PDB entry 8QYH | electron microscopy, 2.40 A resolution | chains D and G of the 7 polymer chains in the assembly

# Chain D
Protein: Anti-phage defense ZorAB system ZorA
Organism: Escherichia coli
UniProtKB: A0A0V7WZR2 (A0A0V7WZR2_ECOLX); numbering as in UniProt (aligned over 1-273)
Amino-acid sequence (280 residues; numbered 1 to 280; the number before each row is that of its first residue):
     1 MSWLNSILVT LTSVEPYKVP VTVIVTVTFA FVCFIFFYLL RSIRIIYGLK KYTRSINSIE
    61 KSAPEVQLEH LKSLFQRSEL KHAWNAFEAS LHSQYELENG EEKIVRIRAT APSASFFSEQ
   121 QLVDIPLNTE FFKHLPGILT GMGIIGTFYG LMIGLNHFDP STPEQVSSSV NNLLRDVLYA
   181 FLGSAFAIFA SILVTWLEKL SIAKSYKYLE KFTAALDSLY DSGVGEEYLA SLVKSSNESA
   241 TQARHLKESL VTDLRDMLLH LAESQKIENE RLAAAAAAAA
Not modelled in the structure: 270-280
Construct notes: conflict A86 (Glu in A0A0V7WZR2), A89 (Glu in A0A0V7WZR2); expression tag (274-280)
What the authors report for this chain:
  - mutagenesis - L250G/L254G/L258G/L261G, L250N/L254N/L258N/L261N: decreased stability in response to TMD domain

# Chain G
Protein: Membrane protein
Organism: Escherichia coli
UniProtKB: A0A0V7WZP0 (A0A0V7WZP0_ECOLX); residues 1-246 here = UniProt positions 1-246
Amino-acid sequence (246 residues; numbered 1 to 246; the number before each row is that of its first residue):
     1 MFGNAFGVKK RRSDEAEKPF WISYADLMTA MMVLFLVVMV ASLSSVTQRI QRAEQGEKAR
    61 GQDISRLCER LELHARNVNK NIVVDCHDNR ISFGEAGRFA HNQFFLNAEG QKALQDVVPL
   121 VLEASNSEEG KKWFKQIVIE GFTDTDGSYL YNLHLSLQRS EWVMCSLLDS RSPLQKNISA
   181 EQQLQIRKLF LAGGVSFNNA KESKEASRRV ELRMQFFGLK DKRDKADEVD FPPVVNKEVC
   241 QLVMPL
Cystine bridges: C68-C86, C165-C240
What the authors report for this chain:
  - mutagenesis - D26N: abolished localization to ZorD
  - mutagenesis - Y151A/N152A/L155A/R159A: decreased stability

# Interface between chain D and chain G
Residue-residue contacts - 25 pairs, chain D then chain G:
  T110(D) with A5(G); F6(G)
  A111(D) with F6(G)
  P112(D) with A5(G); F6(G)
  E119(D) with R11(G), salt bridge
  K133(D) with D14(G), salt bridge
  L151(D) with M32(G), hydrophobic
  F158(D) with M39(G), hydrophobic; L43(G), hydrophobic
  P163(D) with T47(G)
  E164(D) with I50(G); E54(G)
  V166(D) with L43(G), hydrophobic
  S167(D) with Q51(G)
  V170(D) with V40(G), hydrophobic
  L173(D) with L36(G), hydrophobic
  L174(D) with V40(G), hydrophobic
  V177(D) with L36(G), hydrophobic
  F181(D) with M32(G), hydrophobic; V33(G), hydrophobic
  K199(D) with D14(G), salt bridge
  Y206(D) with R11(G)
  S222(D) with F6(G)
  L229(D) with F2(G), hydrophobic
Other interface residues (no listed pair), chain D (21 interface residues in all): A109

# Summary
21 residues of chain D face 15 of chain G across their interface, with 3 salt bridges. Polar pairs include
E119(D)-R11(G), K133(D)-D14(G) and K199(D)-D14(G). From the paper: L250G/L254G/L258G/L261G and
L250N/L254N/L258N/L261N of chain D reduce stability in response to TMD domain; D26N of chain G abolishes
localization to ZorD.
Here chain D is Anti-phage defense ZorAB system ZorA and chain G is Membrane protein, both from Escherichia
coli. Entry 8QYH (Zorya anti-bacteriophage defense system ZorAB ZorA E86A_E89A, Calcium binding site mutation)
was determined by electron microscopy, deposited together with 8QYD, 8QYK and 8QYY.
